Entry 7P3V (X-ray diffraction, 2.37 A resolution); this record covers chains A and B.

Chain A (and B):
Protein: Serine/threonine-protein kinase B-raf
Source organism: Homo sapiens
Notes: EC 2.7.11.1; chain B of this document is another copy of the same molecule, construct and numbering; everything in this record applies to it too
UniProtKB: P15056 (BRAF_HUMAN); numbering as in UniProt (aligned over 448-719)
Chain sequence (275 residues; row label = number of the first residue in the row):
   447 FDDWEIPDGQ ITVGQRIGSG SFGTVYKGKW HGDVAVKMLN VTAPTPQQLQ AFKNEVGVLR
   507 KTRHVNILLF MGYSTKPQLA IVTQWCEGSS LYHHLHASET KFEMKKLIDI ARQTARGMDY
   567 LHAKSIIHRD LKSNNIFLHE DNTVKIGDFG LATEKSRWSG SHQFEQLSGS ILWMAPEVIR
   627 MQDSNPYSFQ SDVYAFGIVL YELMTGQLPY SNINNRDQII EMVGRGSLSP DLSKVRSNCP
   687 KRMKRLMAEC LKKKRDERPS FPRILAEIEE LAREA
Not modelled in the structure: 598-614 (chain B: 447, 720-721)
Construct notes: expression tag (447, 720-721); conflict Ala-543 (Ile in P15056), Ser-544 (Ile in P15056), Lys-551 (Ile in P15056), Arg-562 (Gln in P15056), Asn-588 (Leu in P15056), Ser-630 (Lys in P15056), Glu-667 (Phe in P15056), Ser-673 (Tyr in P15056), Arg-688 (Ala in P15056), Ser-706 (Leu in P15056), Arg-709 (Gln in P15056), Glu-713 (Ser in P15056), Glu-716 (Leu in P15056); engineered mutation Glu-600 (Val in P15056)
Curated features (UniProtKB/Swiss-Prot):
  - active site: Asp-576 (Proton acceptor)
  - binding site (ATP): Ile-463 to Val-471, Lys-483
  - modified residue: Arg-671 (Omega-N-methylarginine)
  - cross-link: Lys-578 (Glycyl lysine isopeptide (Lys-Gly) (interchain with G-Cter in ubiquitin))
  - natural variant: Arg-462 (R462I: In CRC), Ile-463 (I463S: In CRC), Gly-464 (G464E: In CRC; G464V: In a colorectal cancer cell line), Gly-466 (G466A: In melanoma; G466E: In melanoma; G466V: In LNCR), Ser-467 (S467A: In CFC1), Phe-468 (F468S: In CFC1), Gly-469 (G469A: In NHL; G469E: In CFC1 and colon cancer; G469R: In NHL; G469V: In a colorectal adenocarcinoma sample), Leu-485 (L485F: In CFC1), Lys-499 (K499E: In CFC1; K499N: In CFC1), Glu-501 (E501G: In CFC1; E501K: In CFC1), Leu-525 (L525P: In CFC1), Trp-531 (W531C: In NS7), 11 further natural variant entries in UniProt
  - mutagenesis: Lys-483 (K483S: Reduces kinase activity with MAP2K1), Arg-509 (R509H: Loss of MAP2K1-mediated-BRAF-KSR1 dimerization), Lys-578 (K578R: Blocks EGF-induced ubiquitination and ERK activation), Ile-666 (I666R: No effect on MAP2K1-mediated-BRAF-KSR1 dimerization, however loss of BRAF-mediated phosphorylation of MAP2K1), Arg-671 (R671K: Increased kinase activity and stability in response to EGF treatment)
Ligand contacts: 5I4 (N-[3-[5-(2-azanylpyrimidin-4-yl)-2-[(3S)-morpholin-3-yl]-1,3-thiazol-4-yl]-2-fluoranyl-phenyl]-2,5-bis(fluoranyl)benzenesulfonamide): Ile-463, Gly-464, Val-471, Ala-481, Lys-483, Leu-505, Leu-514, Leu-515, Phe-516, Ile-527, Val-528, Thr-529, Gln-530, Trp-531, Cys-532, Phe-583, Ile-592, Gly-593, Asp-594, Phe-595
From the paper describing this entry:
  - binding site for 5I4: Asp-594
  - catalytic residues: Asp-594 (proposed by the authors, not directly observed)
  - conformationally variable residues (domain motion, order/disorder transition): Leu-597 to Asn-631
  - post-translational modification sites: Ser-614 (citing earlier work)

Chain A / chain B interface:
Contacting residue pairs (106):
  Ser-467(A) / Thr-491(B)  hydrogen bond
  Ser-467(A) / Gln-494(B)  hydrogen bond (backbone-side chain)
  Ser-467(A) / Glu-611(B)  hydrogen bond
  Phe-468(A) / His-608(B)
  Phe-468(A) / Gln-612(B)
  Asn-486(A) / Val-487(B)
  Asn-486(A) / Thr-488(B)  hydrogen bond (side chain-backbone)
  Asn-486(A) / Ala-489(B)  hydrogen bond (side chain-backbone)
  Val-487(A) / Asn-486(B)
  Val-487(A) / Thr-488(B)  hydrogen bond (backbone-side chain)
  Thr-488(A) / Asn-486(B)  hydrogen bond (backbone-backbone)
  Thr-488(A) / Thr-488(B)  hydrogen bond
  Ala-489(A) / Asn-486(B)  hydrogen bond (backbone-side chain)
  Pro-490(A) / Asn-486(B)
  Thr-491(A) / Ser-465(B)
  Thr-491(A) / Gly-466(B)  hydrogen bond (side chain-backbone)
  Thr-491(A) / Gly-469(B)
  Thr-491(A) / Thr-470(B)
  Pro-492(A) / Arg-462(B)
  Gln-493(A) / Ser-465(B)
  Gln-493(A) / Gly-466(B)  hydrogen bond (side chain-backbone)
  Gln-494(A) / Gly-466(B)
  Gln-494(A) / Ser-467(B)  hydrogen bond (side chain-backbone)
  Gln-494(A) / Phe-468(B)
  Gln-494(A) / Gly-469(B)
  Gln-494(A) / Asn-486(B)  hydrogen bond
  Gln-524(A) / Thr-488(B)
  Asp-576(A) / Ser-616(B)  hydrogen bond
  Leu-577(A) / Trp-619(B)
  Lys-578(A) / Gly-615(B)  hydrogen bond (side chain-backbone)
  Lys-578(A) / Ser-616(B)  hydrogen bond
  Lys-578(A) / Trp-619(B)
  Ser-579(A) / Trp-619(B)
  Asn-580(A) / Trp-619(B)
  Gly-615(A) / Lys-578(B)
  Ser-616(A) / Asp-576(B)  hydrogen bond
  Ser-616(A) / Lys-578(B)  hydrogen bond
  Leu-618(A) / Ile-644(B)
  Leu-618(A) / Leu-654(B)  hydrophobic
  Leu-618(A) / Pro-655(B)
  Leu-618(A) / Tyr-656(B)  hydrophobic
  Trp-619(A) / Leu-577(B)
  Trp-619(A) / Lys-578(B)
  Trp-619(A) / Ser-579(B)
  Trp-619(A) / Asn-580(B)
  Trp-619(A) / Tyr-640(B)
  Trp-619(A) / Ala-641(B)
  Trp-619(A) / Ile-644(B)
  Trp-619(A) / Val-645(B)
  Trp-619(A) / Glu-648(B)  hydrogen bond
  Trp-619(A) / Leu-654(B)  hydrophobic
  Met-620(A) / Tyr-640(B)
  Ala-621(A) / Tyr-640(B)  hydrophobic
  Ala-621(A) / Arg-704(B)
  Pro-622(A) / Tyr-640(B)
  Pro-622(A) / Val-669(B)
  Pro-622(A) / Lys-699(B)
  Pro-622(A) / Arg-704(B)
  Glu-623(A) / Pro-632(B)
  Glu-623(A) / Ser-637(B)
  Glu-623(A) / Lys-699(B)
  Glu-623(A) / Arg-701(B)
  Glu-623(A) / Arg-704(B)  salt bridge
  Val-624(A) / Pro-632(B)
  Val-624(A) / Tyr-633(B)  hydrophobic
  Val-624(A) / Ser-637(B)
  Ile-625(A) / Ile-666(B)  hydrophobic
  Ile-625(A) / Gly-670(B)
  Arg-626(A) / Gly-670(B)  hydrogen bond (side chain-backbone)
  Met-627(A) / Ser-630(B)
  Met-627(A) / Pro-632(B)
  Gln-628(A) / Ile-666(B)
  Asp-629(A) / Ile-666(B)
  Ser-630(A) / Met-627(B)
  Pro-632(A) / Glu-623(B)
  Pro-632(A) / Val-624(B)  hydrophobic
  Pro-632(A) / Met-627(B)  hydrophobic
  Tyr-633(A) / Leu-613(B)
  Tyr-633(A) / Val-624(B)
  Ser-637(A) / Ala-621(B)
  Ser-637(A) / Glu-623(B)
  Ser-637(A) / Val-624(B)
  Tyr-640(A) / Trp-619(B)
  Tyr-640(A) / Met-620(B)
  Tyr-640(A) / Ala-621(B)
  Tyr-640(A) / Pro-622(B)
  Ala-641(A) / Trp-619(B)
  Ile-644(A) / Leu-618(B)
  Ile-644(A) / Trp-619(B)
  Val-645(A) / Trp-619(B)
  Glu-648(A) / Trp-619(B)  hydrogen bond
  Leu-654(A) / Leu-618(B)  hydrophobic
  Leu-654(A) / Trp-619(B)  hydrophobic
  Pro-655(A) / Leu-618(B)
  Tyr-656(A) / Leu-618(B)  hydrophobic
  Ile-665(A) / Ile-617(B)  hydrophobic
  Ile-666(A) / Ile-625(B)
  Ile-666(A) / Gln-628(B)
  Val-669(A) / Pro-622(B)
  Val-669(A) / Ile-625(B)  hydrophobic
  Gly-670(A) / Pro-622(B)
  Gly-670(A) / Ile-625(B)
  Gly-670(A) / Arg-626(B)  hydrogen bond (backbone-side chain)
  Arg-701(A) / Glu-623(B)
  Arg-704(A) / Ala-621(B)
  Arg-704(A) / Glu-623(B)  salt bridge
Also at the interface, not in a pair above, chain A (54 interface residues in all): Gly-466, Ile-617, Ser-634, Arg-662, Lys-699
Also at the interface, not in a pair above, chain B (60 interface residues in all): Pro-490, Tyr-538, Asp-629, Asn-631, Arg-662, Ile-665

Summary:
The interface between chain A and chain B involves 54 residues on one side and 60 on the other, with 22
hydrogen bonds and 2 salt bridges. Among the polar pairs are Glu-623(A)/Arg-704(B), Ser-467(A)/Thr-491(B) and
Ser-467(A)/Gln-494(B). Ligands of chain A: compound 5I4. The paper reports the catalytic residue Asp-594(A); a
binding site for 5I4 at Asp-594(A).
Both chains are Serine/threonine-protein kinase B-raf (Homo sapiens). Entry 7P3V (B-Raf V600E structure bound
to a new inhibitor) was determined by X-ray diffraction together with 6HJ2 from the same study.
